Entry 3V5I (X-ray diffraction, 2.80 A resolution); this record covers chains A and K of the 14 polymer chains in the assembly.

== Chain A (and K) ==
Protein: ATP-dependent Clp protease proteolytic subunit
From: Staphylococcus aureus subsp. aureus
Notes: EC 3.4.21.92; chain K of this document is another copy of the same molecule, construct and numbering; everything in this record applies to it too
UniProt: Q2G036 (CLPP_STAA8); residues 1-195 here = UniProt positions 1-195
Amino-acid sequence (203 residues; numbered 1 to 203; the number before each row is that of its first residue):
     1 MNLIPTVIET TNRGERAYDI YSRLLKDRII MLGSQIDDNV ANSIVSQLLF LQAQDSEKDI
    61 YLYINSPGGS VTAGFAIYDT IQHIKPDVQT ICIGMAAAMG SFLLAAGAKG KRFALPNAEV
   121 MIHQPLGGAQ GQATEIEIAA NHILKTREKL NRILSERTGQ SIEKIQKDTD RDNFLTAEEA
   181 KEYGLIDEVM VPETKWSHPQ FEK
Unresolved in the structure: 1-3, 10-15, 194-203
Sequence notes: engineered mutation Ala98 (Ser in Q2G036); expression tag (196-203)
Swiss-Prot annotation at these positions:
  - active site: His123
From the paper describing this entry:
  - conformationally variable residues: His123
  - mutagenesis - G127A/G128A/G131A, E135A, E137A, L144E, L144G, D170A, R171A, R171K: abolished catalytic activity
  - mutagenesis - Q35A, Q130A, Q132A, L144M, L144R: decreased catalytic activity
  - mutagenesis - D170A (60.8 +/- 0.5 degC), R171A (58.5 +/- 0.4 degC), R171K (58.9 +/- 0.3 degC): unchanged stability
  - mutagenesis - Q132A (44.6 +/- 1.1 degC), E137A (45.1 +/- 0.8 degC): decreased stability

== Interface between chain A and chain K ==
Contacting residue pairs (41; chain A residue first):
  Gln124(A) - Gln132(K)
  Gln124(A) - Ala133(K)
  Gln124(A) - Thr134(K)  hydrogen bond
  Pro125(A) - Gln132(K)
  Pro125(A) - Ala133(K)  hydrogen bond (backbone-backbone)
  Leu126(A) - Gly131(K)
  Leu126(A) - Gln132(K)
  Gly127(A) - Gln130(K)
  Gly127(A) - Gly131(K)  hydrogen bond (backbone-backbone)
  Gly127(A) - Ile136(K)
  Gly128(A) - Ala129(K)
  Gly128(A) - Gln130(K)
  Gly128(A) - Ile136(K)
  Ala129(A) - Gly128(K)
  Ala129(A) - Ala129(K)  hydrogen bond (backbone-backbone)
  Gln130(A) - Gly127(K)
  Gln130(A) - Gly128(K)
  Gly131(A) - Leu126(K)
  Gly131(A) - Gly127(K)  hydrogen bond (backbone-backbone)
  Gln132(A) - Gln124(K)
  Gln132(A) - Pro125(K)
  Gln132(A) - Leu126(K)
  Gln132(A) - Asp170(K)  hydrogen bond (side chain-backbone)
  Ala133(A) - Gln124(K)
  Ala133(A) - Pro125(K)  hydrogen bond (backbone-backbone)
  Ala133(A) - Ile143(K)  hydrophobic
  Ala133(A) - Leu144(K)
  Thr134(A) - Gln124(K)  hydrogen bond
  Thr134(A) - Arg147(K)
  Ile136(A) - Gly127(K)
  Ile136(A) - Gly128(K)
  Ile136(A) - Ala140(K)  hydrophobic
  Ile136(A) - Ile143(K)  hydrophobic
  Glu137(A) - Leu144(K)
  Ala140(A) - Ile136(K)  hydrophobic
  Ala140(A) - Ala140(K)  hydrophobic
  Ile143(A) - Ala133(K)  hydrophobic
  Ile143(A) - Ile136(K)  hydrophobic
  Leu144(A) - Glu137(K)
  Arg147(A) - Thr134(K)
  Asp170(A) - Gln132(K)  hydrogen bond (backbone-side chain)
Other interface residues (no listed pair), chain A (19 interface residues in all): Arg171
Other interface residues (no listed pair), chain K (19 interface residues in all): Arg171

== Overview ==
The chain A/chain K interface involves 19 residues from each chain; the contacts include 9 hydrogen bonds.
Polar contacts include Gln124(A)-Thr134(K), Gln132(A)-Asp170(K) and Pro125(A)-Ala133(K). The paper reports
that G127A/G128A/G131A, E135A and E137A of chain A, among others, abolish catalytic activity; conformational
variability at His123(A); 13 substitutions were tested in all.
Chain A and chain K are both ATP-dependent Clp protease proteolytic subunit (Staphylococcus aureus subsp.
aureus); the structure, The crystal structure of the mutant ClpP S98A (Staphylococcus aureus), was determined
by X-ray diffraction, deposited together with 3V5E.
